Entry 4GII (X-ray diffraction, 2.31 A resolution); this record covers chain A.

[Chain A]
Protein: Non-receptor tyrosine-protein kinase TYK2
From: Homo sapiens
Notes: EC 2.7.10.2; fragment: Kinase domain
Reference sequence: P29597 (TYK2_HUMAN); residue numbers follow UniProt; this construct covers 885-1176
Amino-acid sequence (302 residues; numbered 882 to 1183; the number before each row is that of its first residue):
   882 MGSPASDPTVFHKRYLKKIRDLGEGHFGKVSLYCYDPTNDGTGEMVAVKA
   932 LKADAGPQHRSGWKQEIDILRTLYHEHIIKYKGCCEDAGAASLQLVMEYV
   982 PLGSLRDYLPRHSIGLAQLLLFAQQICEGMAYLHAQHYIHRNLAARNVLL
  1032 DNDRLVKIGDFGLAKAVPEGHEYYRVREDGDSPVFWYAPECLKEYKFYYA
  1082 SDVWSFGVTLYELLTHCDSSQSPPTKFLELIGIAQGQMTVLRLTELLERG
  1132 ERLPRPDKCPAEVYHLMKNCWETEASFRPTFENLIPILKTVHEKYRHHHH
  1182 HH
Unresolved in the structure: 882-889, 1179-1183
Differences from the reference sequence: expression tag (882-884, 1177-1183); engineered mutation A936 (Cys in P29597), A969 (Gln in P29597), A971 (Glu in P29597), A972 (Lys in P29597), N1023 (Asp in P29597), A1142 (Cys in P29597)
Swiss-Prot annotation at these positions:
  - binding site (ATP): L903 to V911, K930
  - modified residue (Phosphotyrosine): Y1054, Y1055
  - mutagenesis: K930 (K930R: Complete loss of catalytic activity), Y1054 (Y1054F: Reduces basal catalytic activity and abolishes IFN-dependent activation), Y1055 (Y1055F: Reduces basal catalytic activity and abolishes IFN-dependent activation), Y1145 (Y1145F: Does not affect phosphorylation state and enzymatic activity), Y1176 (Y1176F: Does not affect phosphorylation state and enzymatic activity)
Residues lining bound ligands: 0X6 (2,6-dichloro-4-cyano-N-{2-[(cyclopropylcarbonyl)amino]pyridin-4-yl}benzamide): R901, L903, G904, E905, G906, V911, A928, I960, M978, E979, Y980, V981, P982, L983, G984, R1027, N1028, L1030, G1040, D1041

[Summary]
Bound to chain A: compound 0X6. From UniProt: 10 ATP-binding residues and 5 mutagenesis sites.
Chain A is Non-receptor tyrosine-protein kinase TYK2 (Homo sapiens); the structure, Tyk2 (JH1) in complex with
2,6-dichloro-4-cyano-N-{2-[(cyclopropylcarbonyl)amino]pyridin-4-yl}benzamide, was determined by X-ray
diffraction together with 4GJ2 and 4GJ3 from the same study.
